PDB entry 5GU9 | X-ray diffraction, 1.90 A resolution | chain A

== Chain A ==
Protein: 149aa long hypothetical methylmalonyl-CoA decarboxylase gamma chain
Source organism: Pyrococcus horikoshii (strain ATCC 700860 / DSM 12428 / JCM 9974 / NBRC 100139 / OT-3)
Reference sequence: O59021 (O59021_PYRHO); numbering as in UniProt (aligned over 80-149)
Chain sequence (71 residues; each row starts with the number of its first residue):
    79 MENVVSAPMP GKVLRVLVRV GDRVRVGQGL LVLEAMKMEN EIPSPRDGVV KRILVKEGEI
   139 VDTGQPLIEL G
Construct notes: initiating methionine (79); engineered mutation Ile138 (Ala in O59021)
From the paper describing this entry:
  - post-translational modification sites: Lys115 (citing earlier work)

== In short ==
The paper reports a modification site at Lys115.
Chain A is 149aa long hypothetical methylmalonyl-CoA decarboxylase gamma chain (Pyrococcus horikoshii (strain
ATCC 700860 / DSM 12428 / JCM 9974 / NBRC 100139 / OT-3)); the structure, Structure of biotin carboxyl carrier
protein from pyrococcus horikoshi OT3 (delta N79) A138I mutant, was determined by X-ray diffraction together
with 5GU8 and 5GUA from the same study.
